Entry 5SZB (X-ray diffraction, 1.20 A resolution); this record covers chains A and H.

[Chain A]
Molecule: Zinc finger protein DPF3
From: Homo sapiens
Notes: fragment: double-PHD domain
Reference sequence: Q92784 (DPF3_HUMAN); residue numbers follow UniProt; this construct covers 254-368
Sequence (115 residues; each row starts with the number of its first residue):
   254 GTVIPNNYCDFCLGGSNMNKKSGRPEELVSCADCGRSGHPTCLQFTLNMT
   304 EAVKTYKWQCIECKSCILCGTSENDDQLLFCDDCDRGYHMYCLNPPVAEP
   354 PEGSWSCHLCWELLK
Bound ions: Zn2+ site 1: Cys262, Cys265, His292, Cys295; Zn2+ site 2: Cys284, Cys287, Cys313, Cys316; Zn2+ site 3: Cys319, Cys322, His342, Cys345; Zn2+ site 4: Cys334, Cys337, Cys360, Cys363
Curated features (UniProtKB/Swiss-Prot):
  - zinc finger: Asn259 to Cys319 (PHD-type 1), Cys316 to Leu366 (PHD-type 2)
  - mutagenesis: Trp358 (W358E: Abolishes binding to acetylated histones H3 and H4), Cys360 (C360R: Abolishes binding to acetylated histones H3 and H4; when associated with R-363), Cys363 (C363R: Abolishes binding to acetylated histones H3 and H4; when associated with R-360)

[Chain H]
Molecule: Histone H3 tail peptide
Reference sequence: V9H1G0 (V9H1G0_HUMAN); residues 1-18 here correspond to UniProt positions 2-19 (UniProt number = residue number + 1)
Sequence (18 residues; numbered 1 to 18; the number before each row is that of its first residue):
     1 ARTKQTARKSTGGKAPRK
Disordered / not traced: 16-18
Modified / non-standard residues: Lys14 (N(6)-acetyllysine; ALY)
What the authors report for this chain:
  - conformationally variable residues: Lys4 to Ser10

[Chain A / chain H interface]
Residue-residue contacts (40):
  Asp263(A) with Lys14(H); Ala15(H)
  Phe264(A) with Gly13(H); Lys14(H)
  Arg289(A) with Lys14(H); Ala15(H), hydrogen bond (side chain-backbone)
  Ser290(A) with Lys14(H)
  Gly291(A) with Lys14(H)
  Leu296(A) with Lys14(H)
  Met302(A) with Arg2(H)
  Trp311(A) with Lys14(H)
  Cys313(A) with Lys14(H)
  Ile314(A) with Lys4(H), hydrogen bond (backbone-side chain); Ala7(H); Arg8(H); Thr11(H); Lys14(H)
  Glu315(A) with Lys4(H), hydrogen bond (backbone-side chain); Arg8(H), salt bridge
  Lys317(A) with Lys4(H), hydrogen bond (backbone-side chain)
  Asp328(A) with Thr3(H); Lys4(H), hydrogen bond (backbone-backbone); Gln5(H), hydrogen bond (backbone-backbone); Arg8(H), salt bridge
  Asp329(A) with Thr3(H); Gln5(H)
  Leu331(A) with Thr3(H); Lys4(H), hydrogen bond (backbone-backbone)
  Leu332(A) with Arg2(H); Thr3(H)
  Phe333(A) with Arg2(H), hydrogen bond (backbone-backbone); Lys4(H); Ala7(H), hydrophobic
  Cys334(A) with Arg2(H), hydrogen bond (backbone-side chain)
  Asp335(A) with Arg2(H), salt bridge
  Asp338(A) with Arg2(H), salt bridge
  Pro353(A) with Thr3(H)
  Pro354(A) with Ala1(H), hydrogen bond (backbone-backbone)
  Gly356(A) with Ala1(H), hydrogen bond (backbone-backbone)
  Trp358(A) with Ala1(H), hydrophobic
Also at the interface, not in a pair above, chain A (28 interface residues in all): Gln297, Cys316, Ser325, Glu355
Also at the interface, not in a pair above, chain H (12 interface residues in all): Ser10
The authors on this interface:
  - residue pairs: Ile314(A)-Lys4(H) (hydrophobic contact), Glu315(A)-Arg8(H) (hydrogen bond), Asp328(A)-Arg8(H) (hydrogen bond), Leu331(A)-Lys4(H) (hydrophobic contact), Phe333(A)-Lys4(H) (hydrophobic contact)

[Overview]
The interface between chain A and chain H involves 28 residues on one side and 12 on the other; the contacts
include 11 hydrogen bonds and 4 salt bridges. Among the polar pairs are Glu315(A)-Arg8(H), Asp328(A)-Arg8(H)
and Asp335(A)-Arg2(H). The authors report hydrophobic contacts between Ile314(A) and Lys4(H), Leu331(A) and
Lys4(H) and Phe333(A) and Lys4(H); hydrogen bonds between Glu315(A) and Arg8(H) and Asp328(A) and Arg8(H).
From the paper: conformational variability at Lys4(H).
Chain A is Zinc finger protein DPF3 (Homo sapiens) and chain H is Histone H3 tail peptide; the structure,
Structure of human Dpf3 double-PHD domain bound to histone H3 tail peptide with acetylated K14, was determined
by X-ray diffraction, deposited together with 5SZC.
